PDB entry 8D4D | electron microscopy, 9.60 A resolution (very low resolution: no residue pairs are listed; an interface is given only as per-side residue counts) | chains N and M of the 18 polymer chains in the assembly

== Chain N ==
Name: Protein Nef
From: Human immunodeficiency virus 1
UniProt: Q90VU7 (Q90VU7_9HIV1); residues 2-206 here = UniProt positions 2-206
Amino-acid sequence (212 residues; row label = number of the first residue in the row):
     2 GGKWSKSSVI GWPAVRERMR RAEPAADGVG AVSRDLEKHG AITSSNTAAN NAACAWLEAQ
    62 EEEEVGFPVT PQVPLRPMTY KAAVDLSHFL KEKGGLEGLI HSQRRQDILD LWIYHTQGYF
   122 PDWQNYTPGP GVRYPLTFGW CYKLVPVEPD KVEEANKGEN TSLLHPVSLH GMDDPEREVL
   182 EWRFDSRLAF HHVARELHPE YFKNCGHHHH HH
Unresolved in the structure: 2-5, 27-63, 150-174, 205-213
Differences from the reference sequence: expression tag (207-213)

== Chain M ==
Name: AP-1 complex subunit mu-1
From: Mus musculus
UniProt: P35585 (AP1M1_MOUSE); numbering as in UniProt (aligned over 1-423)
Amino-acid sequence (423 residues; numbered 1 to 423; the number before each row is that of its first residue):
     1 MSASAVYVLD LKGKVLICRN YRGDVDMSEV EHFMPILMEK EEEGMLSPIL AHGGVRFMWI
    61 KHNNLYLVAT SKKNACVSLV FSFLYKVVQV FSEYFKELEE ESIRDNFVII YELLDELMDF
   121 GYPQTTDSKI LQEYITQEGH KLETGAPRPP ATVTNAVSWR SEGIKYRKNE VFLDVIEAVN
   181 LLVSANGNVL RSEIVGSIKM RVFLSGMPEL RLGLNDKVLF DNTGRGKSKS VELEDVKFHQ
   241 CVRLSRFEND RTISFIPPDG EFELMSYRLN THVKPLIWIE SVIEKHSHSR IEYMVKAKSQ
   301 FKRRSTANNV EIHIPVPNDA DSPKFKTTVG SVKWVPENSE IVWSVKSFPG GKEYLMRAHF
   361 GLPSVEAEDK EGKPPISVKF EIPYFTTSGI QVRYLKIIEK SGYQALPWVR YITQNGDYQL
   421 RTQ
Unresolved in the structure: 1, 139-145
Curated features (UniProtKB/Swiss-Prot):
  - modified residue: Ser2 (N-acetylserine), Thr152 (Phosphothreonine), Thr154 (Phosphothreonine), Thr223 (Phosphothreonine)

== Chain N / chain M interface ==
At this resolution (10 A) residue pairs are not listed: 8 residues of chain N and 7 of chain M lie at the interface.

== In short ==
8 residues of chain N and 7 residues of chain M are in contact.
Here chain N is Protein Nef (Human immunodeficiency virus 1) and chain M is AP-1 complex subunit mu-1 (Mus
musculus). Entry 8D4D (gamma-Arf1 mediated dimeric assembly of AP-1, Arf1, Nef complex within lattice on MHC-I
lipopeptide incorporated narrow ...) was determined by electron microscopy (same publication as 7UX3, 8D4C,
8D4E, 8D4F, 8D4G, 8D9R and 5 further entries).
